6P1G - chain A; structure by X-ray diffraction, 2.05 A resolution.

== Chain A ==
Molecule: Copper chaperone PCu(A)C
From: Methylosinus trichosporium OB3b
Reference sequence: A0A2D2CWX5 (A0A2D2CWX5_METTR); numbering as in UniProt (aligned over 29-159)
Sequence (133 residues; row label = number of the first residue in the row):
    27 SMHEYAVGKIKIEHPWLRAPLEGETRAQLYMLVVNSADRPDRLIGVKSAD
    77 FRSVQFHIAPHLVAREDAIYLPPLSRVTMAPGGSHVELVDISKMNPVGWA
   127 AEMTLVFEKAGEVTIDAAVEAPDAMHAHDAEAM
Disordered / not traced: 27, 155-159
Construct notes: expression tag (27-28)
Bound ions: Cu ion site 1: Met-28, His-29, His-40; Zn2+: His-83, His-87, His-111, Glu-113; Cu ion site 2: Asn-121 (shared with 3 residues of chain B)
From the paper describing this entry:
  - Cu ion coordination: His-29, His-40
  - Zn2+ coordination: His-83, His-87, His-111, Glu-113

== Summary ==
Met-28, His-29 and His-40 coordinate Cu ion site 1. His-83, His-87, His-111 and Glu-113 form the Zn2+ site.
The paper reports Zn2+ coordination by His-83, His-87 and His-111 among others; Cu ion coordination by His-29
and His-40.
Chain A is Copper chaperone PCu(A)C (Methylosinus trichosporium OB3b); the structure, Copper-bound PCuAC
domain from PmoF2, was determined by X-ray diffraction, deposited together with 6P16, 6P17, 6P1E and 6P1F.
